5BZU - chains A and B; structure by X-ray diffraction, 2.50 A resolution.

Chain A:
Molecule: Suppressor protein MPT5
Source organism: Saccharomyces cerevisiae (strain ATCC 204508 / S288c)
Reference sequence: P39016 (MPT5_YEAST); residues 201-600 here = UniProt positions 201-600
Chain sequence (400 residues; each row starts with the number of its first residue):
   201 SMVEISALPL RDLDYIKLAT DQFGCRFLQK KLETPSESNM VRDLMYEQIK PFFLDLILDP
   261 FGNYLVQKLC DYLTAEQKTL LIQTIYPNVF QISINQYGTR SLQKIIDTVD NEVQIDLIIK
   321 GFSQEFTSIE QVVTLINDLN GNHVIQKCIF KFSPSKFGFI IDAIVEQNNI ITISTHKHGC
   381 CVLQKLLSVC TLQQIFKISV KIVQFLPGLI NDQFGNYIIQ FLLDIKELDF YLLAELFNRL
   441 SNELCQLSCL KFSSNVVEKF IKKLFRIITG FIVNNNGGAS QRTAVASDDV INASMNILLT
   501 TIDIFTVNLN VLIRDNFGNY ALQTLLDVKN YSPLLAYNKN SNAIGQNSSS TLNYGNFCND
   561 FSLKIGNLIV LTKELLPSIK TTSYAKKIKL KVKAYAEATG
Disordered / not traced: 201-203, 473-485, 536-554, 600
Reported in the primary citation:
  - binding site for Uguaaua (chain B): Cys381

Chain B:
Molecule: Uguaaua
Sequence (11 nucleotides; numbered 1 to 11; the number before each row is that of its first residue):
     1 UGUAAUGAUU A
Disordered / not traced: 7-9

How chain A and chain B interact:
Residue-residue contacts (35; chain A residue first):
  Gln222(A) with A11(B), hydrogen bond to the sugar
  Arg226(A) with A11(B), hydrogen bond to the sugar
  Gln229(A) with A11(B), hydrogen bond to the base
  Pro260(A) with U10(B), base contact
  Asn263(A) with U10(B), hydrogen bond to the base
  Tyr264(A) with U10(B), hydrogen bond to the base; A11(B), stacking on the base
  Gln267(A) with U10(B), hydrogen bond to the base
  Tyr297(A) with U10(B), base contact
  Arg300(A) with U10(B), salt bridge to the phosphate
  Cys380(A) with A4(B), base contact
  Cys381(A) with A5(B), hydrogen bond to the base
  Gln384(A) with A4(B), hydrogen bond to the base
  Gln413(A) with U3(B), base contact
  Phe414(A) with A4(B), sugar contact
  Asn416(A) with U3(B), hydrogen bond to the base
  Tyr417(A) with U3(B), hydrogen bond to the base; A4(B), stacking on the base
  Gln420(A) with U3(B), hydrogen bond to the base
  Lys451(A) with G2(B), hydrogen bond to the sugar; U3(B), salt bridge to the phosphate
  Phe452(A) with U3(B), base contact
  Ser454(A) with G2(B), hydrogen bond to the base
  Asn455(A) with G2(B), hydrogen bond to the base; U3(B), base contact
  Glu458(A) with G2(B), hydrogen bond to the base
  Asn516(A) with U1(B), base contact
  Phe517(A) with G2(B), sugar contact
  Asn519(A) with U1(B), hydrogen bond to the base
  Tyr520(A) with U1(B), hydrogen bond to the base; G2(B), stacking on the base
  Gln523(A) with U1(B), hydrogen bond to the base
  Ser583(A) with U1(B), sugar contact
  Tyr584(A) with U1(B), base contact
  Lys587(A) with U1(B), hydrogen bond to the base
Interface residues without a listed pair, chain A (34 interface residues in all): Cys225, Phe261, Gln296, Lys377

In short:
Chain A and chain B form an interface of 34 and 7 residues respectively, with 19 hydrogen bonds, 2 salt
bridges and 3 aromatic stacking contacts. Among the polar pairs are Gln229(A)-A11(B), Asn263(A)-U10(B) and
Tyr264(A)-U10(B). The paper reports a binding site for Uguaaua (chain B) at Cys381(A).
Chain A is Suppressor protein MPT5 (Saccharomyces cerevisiae (strain ATCC 204508 / S288c)) and chain B is
Uguaaua; the structure, Crystal structure of the RNA-binding domain of yeast Puf5p bound to AAT2 RNA, was
determined by X-ray diffraction, deposited together with 5BYM, 5BZ1, 5BZ5 and 5BZV.
